PDB entry 8G72 | electron microscopy, 5.60 A resolution (low resolution: residue-level contacts below are approximate; hydrogen-bond / salt-bridge calls are withheld) | chains A and B

Chain A:
Name: Nanosota-2
Source organism: Vicugna pacos
Amino-acid sequence (152 residues; row label = number of the first residue in the row; numbers below 1 keep their minus sign (Met-1 is residue -1)):
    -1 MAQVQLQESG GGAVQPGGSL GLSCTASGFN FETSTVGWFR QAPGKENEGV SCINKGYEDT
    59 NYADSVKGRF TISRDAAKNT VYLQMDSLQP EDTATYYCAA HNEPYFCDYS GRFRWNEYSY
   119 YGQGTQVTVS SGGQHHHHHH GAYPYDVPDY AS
Disordered / not traced: -1 to 0, 129-150
Disulfides: Cys22-Cys96

Chain B:
Name: Spike glycoprotein
Source organism: Severe acute respiratory syndrome coronavirus 2
Reference sequence: P0DTC2 (SPIKE_SARS2); residue numbers follow UniProt; this construct covers 14-1211
Amino-acid sequence (1234 residues; each row starts with the number of its first residue):
    14 QCVNLTTRTQ LPPAYTNSFT RGVYYPDKVF RSSVLHSTQD LFLPFFSNVT WFHAIHVSGT
    74 NGTKRFDNPV LPFNDGVYFA STEKSNIIRG WIFGTTLDSK TQSLLIVNNA TNVVIKVCEF
   134 QFCNDPFLGV YYHKNNKSWM ESEFRVYSSA NNCTFEYVSQ PFLMDLEGKQ GNFKNLREFV
   194 FKNIDGYFKI YSKHTPINLV RDLPQGFSAL EPLVDLPIGI NITRFQTLLA LHRSYLTPGD
   254 SSSGWTAGAA AYYVGYLQPR TFLLKYNENG TITDAVDCAL DPLSETKCTL KSFTVEKGIY
   314 QTSNFRVQPT ESIVRFPNIT NLCPFGEVFN ATRFASVYAW NRKRISNCVA DYSVLYNSAS
   374 FSTFKCYGVS PTKLNDLCFT NVYADSFVIR GDEVRQIAPG QTGKIADYNY KLPDDFTGCV
   434 IAWNSNNLDS KVGGNYNYLY RLFRKSNLKP FERDISTEIY QAGSTPCNGV EGFNCYFPLQ
   494 SYGFQPTNGV GYQPYRVVVL SFELLHAPAT VCGPKKSTNL VKNKCVNFNF NGLTGTGVLT
   554 ESNKKFLPFQ QFGRDIADTT DAVRDPQTLE ILDITPCSFG GVSVITPGTN TSNQVAVLYQ
   614 DVNCTEVPVA IHADQLTPTW RVYSTGSNVF QTRAGCLIGA EHVNNSYECD IPIGAGICAS
   674 YQTQTNSPAG ARSVASQSII AYTMSLGAEN SVAYSNNSIA IPTNFTISVT TEILPVSMTK
   734 TSVDCTMYIC GDSTECSNLL LQYGSFCTQL NRALTGIAVE QDKNTQEVFA QVKQIYKTPP
   794 IKDFGGFNFS QILPDPSKPS KRSPIEDLLF NKVTLADAGF IKQYGDCLGD IAARDLICAQ
   854 KFNGLTVLPP LLTDEMIAQY TSALLAGTIT SGWTFGAGPA LQIPFPMQMA YRFNGIGVTQ
   914 NVLYENQKLI ANQFNSAIGK IQDSLSSTPS ALGKLQDVVN QNAQALNTLV KQLSSNFGAI
   974 SSVLNDILSR LDPPEAEVQI DRLITGRLQS LQTYVTQQLI RAAEIRASAN LAATKMSECV
  1034 LGQSKRVDFC GKGYHLMSFP QSAPHGVVFL HVTYVPAQEK NFTTAPAICH DGKAHFPREG
  1094 VFVSNGTHWF VTQRNFYEPQ IITTDNTFVS GNCDVVIGIV NNTVYDPLQP ELDSFKEELD
  1154 KYFKNHTSPD VDLGDISGIN ASVVNIQKEI DRLNEVAKNL NESLIDLQEL GKYEQYIKGS
  1214 GYIPEAPRDG QAYVRKDGEW VLLSTFLGHH HHHH
Disordered / not traced: 14-320, 461-471, 592-1247
Sequence notes: conflict Ala682 (Arg in P0DTC2), Gly683 (Arg in P0DTC2), Pro817 (Phe in P0DTC2), Pro892 (Ala in P0DTC2), Pro899 (Ala in P0DTC2), Pro942 (Ala in P0DTC2), Pro986 (Lys in P0DTC2), Pro987 (Val in P0DTC2); expression tag (1212-1247)
Disulfides: Cys379-Cys432, Cys480-Cys488, Cys538-Cys590
Swiss-Prot annotation at these positions:
  - region: Asn280 to Cys301 (Putative superantigen), Arg403 to Asp405 (Integrin-binding motif), Asn448 to Phe456 (Immunodominant HLA epitope recognized by the CD8+), Pro681, Ala684 (Putative superantigen), Ser816 to Tyr837 (Fusion peptide 1), Lys835 to Phe855 (Fusion peptide 2), Asp1163 to Glu1202 (Heptad repeat 2)
  - site (Cleavage): Arg685, Ser686, Arg815, Ser816
  - glycosylation: Asn17 (N-linked (GlcNAc...) (complex) asparagine), Asn61 (N-linked (GlcNAc...) (hybrid) asparagine), Asn74 (N-linked (GlcNAc...) (complex) asparagine), Asn122 (N-linked (GlcNAc...) (hybrid) asparagine), Asn149 (N-linked (GlcNAc...) (complex) asparagine), Asn165 (N-linked (GlcNAc...) (complex) asparagine), Asn234 (N-linked (GlcNAc...) (high mannose) asparagine), Asn282 (N-linked (GlcNAc...) (complex) asparagine), Thr323 (O-linked (GalNAc) threonine), Ser325 (O-linked (HexNAc...) serine), Asn331 (N-linked (GlcNAc...) (complex) asparagine), Asn343 (N-linked (GlcNAc...) (complex) asparagine), Asn603 (N-linked (GlcNAc...) (hybrid) asparagine), Asn616 (N-linked (GlcNAc...) (complex) asparagine), Asn657 (N-linked (GlcNAc...) (complex) asparagine), Thr676 (O-linked (GlcNAc...) threonine), Thr678 (O-linked (GlcNAc...) threonine), Asn709 (N-linked (GlcNAc...) (high mannose) asparagine), Asn717 (N-linked (GlcNAc...) (hybrid) asparagine), Asn801 (N-linked (GlcNAc...) (hybrid) asparagine) and 6 more in UniProt
  - natural variant: Leu18 (L18F: In strain: Beta/B.1.351, Gamma/P.1 and 1 more), Thr19 (T19I: In strain: Omicron/BQ.1.1, Omicron/XBB.1.5 and 1 more; T19R: In strain: Delta/B.1.617.2, Omicron/BA.2 and 4 more), Thr20 (T20N: In strain: Gamma/P.1), Leu24 to Ala27 (sequence variant, change not given here; In strain: Omicron/BA.2, Omicron/BA.2.12.1 and 6 more), Pro26 (P26S: In strain: Gamma/P.1), Gln52 (Q52H: In strain: Omicron/EG.5.1), Ala67 (A67V: In strain: Eta/B.1.525, Omicron/BA.1), His69 to Val70 (deletion: In strain: Alpha/B.1.1.7, Eta/B.1.525 and 5 more), Gly75 (G75V: In strain: Lambda/C.37), Thr76 (T76I: In strain: Lambda/C.37), Asp80 (D80A: In strain: Beta/B.1.351), Val83 (V83A: In strain: Omicron/XBB.1.5, Omicron/EG.5.1), 80 further natural variant entries in UniProt
  - mutagenesis: His69 to Val70 (Increased incorporation of cleaved spike into virions), Asn121 (N121Q: Partial loss of biliverdin affinity), Arg190 (R190K: Partial loss of biliverdin affinity), Asn234 (N234Q: Increased resistance to neutralizing antibodies), Asn331 (N331Q: Reduced viral infectivity), Asn343 (N343Q: Reduced viral infectivity), Leu452 (L452R: Increased resistance to neutralizing antibodies. Decreases HLA binding to NF9 epitope. Increased binding affinity to human ACE2), Tyr453 (Y453F: Decreased HLA binding to NF9 epitope. Increased binding affinity to human ACE2), Ala475 (A475V: Increased resistance to neutralizing antibodies), Val483 (V483A: Increased resistance to neutralizing antibodies), Glu484 (E484D: Increased replication in human TMEM106B overexpressing cells), Phe490 (F490L: Increased resistance to neutralizing antibodies and human covalescent sera neutralization), 12 further mutagenesis entries in UniProt

Chain A / chain B interface:
Residue-residue contacts (7; chain A residue first):
  Gln1(A) - Asn487(B)
  Gln1(A) - Tyr489(B)
  Asn100(A) - Leu455(B)
  Asn100(A) - Phe456(B)
  Glu101(A) - Lys417(B)
  Trp113(A) - Tyr505(B)
  Asn114(A) - Asp405(B)

Overview:
The interface between chain A and chain B involves 5 residues on one side and 7 on the other. UniProt lists 24
mutagenesis sites on chain B.
Here chain A is Nanosota-2 (Vicugna pacos) and chain B is Spike glycoprotein (Severe acute respiratory
syndrome coronavirus 2). Entry 8G72 (SARS-CoV-2 spike/Nb2 complex with 1 RBD up (local refinement at 5.6 A))
was determined by electron microscopy together with 8G73, 8G74 and 8G75 from the same study.
